6X2V - chains A and C of the 4 polymer chains in the assembly; structure by X-ray diffraction, 2.82 A resolution.

== Chain A ==
Molecule: GTP-binding nuclear protein Ran
Source organism: Homo sapiens
UniProtKB: P62826 (RAN_HUMAN); residue numbers follow UniProt; this construct covers 1-216
Sequence (216 residues; row label = number of the first residue in the row):
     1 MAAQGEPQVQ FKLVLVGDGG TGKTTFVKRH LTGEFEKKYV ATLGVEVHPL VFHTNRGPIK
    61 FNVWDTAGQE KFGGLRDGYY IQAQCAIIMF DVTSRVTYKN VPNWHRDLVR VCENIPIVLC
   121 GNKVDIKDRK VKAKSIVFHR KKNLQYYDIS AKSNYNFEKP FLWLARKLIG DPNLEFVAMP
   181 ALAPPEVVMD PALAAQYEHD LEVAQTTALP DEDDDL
Disordered / not traced: 1-8, 187-192
Curated features (UniProtKB/Swiss-Prot):
  - region: Lys37 to Val45 (Switch-I), Gly68 to Gln84 (Switch-II), Asp211 to Leu216 (Interaction with RANBP1)
  - binding site (GTP): Asp18 to Thr25, Glu36 to Thr42, Gly68, Asn122 to Asp125, Ser150 to Lys152
  - site: Gln69 (Essential for GTP hydrolysis)
  - modified residue: Ala2 (N-acetylalanine), Thr24 (Phosphothreonine), Lys37 (N6-acetyllysine), Lys60 (N6-acetyllysine), Lys71 (N6-acetyllysine), Lys99 (N6-acetyllysine), Lys134 (N6-acetyllysine), Lys159 (N6-acetyllysine)
  - cross-link (Glycyl lysine isopeptide (Lys-Gly)): Lys71 (interchain with G-Cter in SUMO2), Lys152 (interchain with G-Cter in SUMO2)
  - mutagenesis: Gly19 (G19V: Blocks DNA replication; when associated with L-69), Thr24 (T24L: Has low binding affinity for GTP and GDP. Almost completely abolishes interaction with BIRC5; T24N: Has low binding affinity for GTP and GDP. Decreases nuclear import of proteins and RNA ...), Thr25 (T25A: Minor effect on the interaction with the alpha phosphate group of bound GTP), Lys37 (K37Q: Mimics acetylation; enhances the nuclear export of RELA/p65; K37R: Decreased acetylation), Tyr39 (Y39A: Abolishes steric hindrance that traps the essential Q-69 in an unreactive position, and causes slow GTP hydrolysis in wild-type ...), Gln69 (Q69L: Strongly decreased GTPase activity. Probably locked in the GTP-bound form. Loss of interaction with NUTF2. Decreases nuclear location and leads to cytoplasmic location during interphase ...), Glu70 (E70A: Strongly decreases the relase of bound GDP), Arg76 (R76E: Probable loss of interaction with NUTF2. Loss of transport to the nucleus), Lys134 (K134Q: Loss of normal mitotic chromosome segregation and defective mitotic spindle orientation; K134R: Loss of normal mitotic chromosome segregation and formation of sister chromatid bridges), Asp211 to Leu216 (No effect on GTPase activity. Abolishes interaction with RANBP1)
Metal / ion sites: Mg2+: Thr24, Thr42 (together with GMP-PNP)
Ligand contacts: GMP-PNP (GNP; phosphoaminophosphonic acid-guanylate ester): Asp18, Gly19, Gly20, Thr21, Gly22, Lys23, Thr24, Thr25, Phe35, Glu36, Lys37, Lys38, Tyr39, Val40, Ala41, Thr42, Thr66, Ala67, Gly68, Gln69, Asn122, Lys123, Asp125, Ile126, Ser150, Ala151, Lys152

== Chain C ==
Molecule: Exportin-1
Source organism: Saccharomyces cerevisiae
UniProtKB: P30822 (XPO1_YEAST); numbering as in UniProt; present here: 1-376, 414-1058
Sequence (1024 residues; numbered -2 to 1058; 37 numbers in that range are skipped by the numbering (no residue carries them; nothing is unmodelled there); the number before each row is that of its first residue; numbers below 1 keep their minus sign (Gly-2 is residue -2)):
    -2 GGSMEGILDF SNDLDIALLD QVVSTFYQGS GVQQKQAQEI LTKFQDNPDA WQKADQILQF
    58 STNPQSKFIA LSILDKLITR KWKLLPNDHR IGIRNFVVGM IISMCQDDEV FKTQKNLINK
   118 SDLTLVQILK QEWPQNWPEF IPELIGSSSS SVNVCENNMI VLKLLSEEVF DFSAEQMTQA
   178 KALHLKNSMS KEFEQIFKLC FQVLEQGSSS SLIVATLESL LRYLHWIPYR YIYETNILEL
   238 LSTKFMTSPD TRAITLKCLT EVSNLKIPQD NDLIKRQTVL FFQNTLQQIA TSVMPVTADL
   298 KATYANANGN DQSFLQDLAM FLTTYLARNR ALLESDESLR ELLLNAHQYL IQLSKIEERE
   358 LFKTTLDYWH NLVADLFYE
   414 PLKKHIYEEI CSQLRLVIIE NMVRPEEVLV VENDEGEIVR EFVKESDTIQ LYKSEREVLV
   474 YLTHLNVIDT EEIMISKLAR QIDGSEWSWH NINTLSWAIG SISGTMSEDT EKRFVVTVIK
   534 DLLGLCEQKR GKDNKAVVAS DIMYVVGQYP RFLKAHWNFL RTVILKLFEF MHETHEGVQD
   594 MACDTFIKIV QKCKYHFVIQ QPRESEPFIQ TIIRDIQKTT ADLQPQQVHT FYKACGIIIS
   654 EERSVAERNR LLSDLMQLPN MAWDTIVEQS TANPTLLLDS ETVKIIANII KTNVAVCTSM
   714 GADFYPQLGH IYYNMLQLYR AVSSMISAQV AAEGLIATKT PKVRGLRTIK KEILKLVETY
   774 ISKARNLDDV VKVLVEPLLN AVLEDYMNNV PDARDAEVLN CMTTVVEKVG HMIPQGVILI
   834 LQSVFECTLD MINKDFTEYP EHRVEFYKLL KVINEKSFAA FLELPPAAFK LFVDAICWAF
   894 KHNNRDVEVN GLQIALDLVK NIERMGNVPF ANEFHKNYFF IFVSETFFVL TDSDHKSGFS
   954 KQALLLMKLI SLVYDNKISV PLYQEAEVPQ GTSNQVYLSQ YLANMLSNAF PHLTSEQIAS
  1014 FLSALTKQCK DLVVFKGTLR DFLVQIKEVG GDPTDYLFAE DKENA
Disordered / not traced: -2 to 9, 264-265, 439-460, 1053-1058
Sequence notes: expression tag (-2 to 0); conflict Gly537 (Asp in P30822), Cys539 (Thr in P30822), Glu540 (Val in P30822), Gln541 (Lys in P30822), Cys1022 (Tyr in P30822)

== How chain A and chain C interact ==
Pairs across the interface (54):
  Val45(A) with Gln35(C)
  Val47(A) with Gln31(C)
  Trp64(A) with Phe23(C), hydrophobic; Gln31(C)
  Gln69(A) with Asp947(C)
  Lys71(A) with Asp947(C), salt bridge
  Gly74(A) with Gln42(C), hydrogen bond (backbone-side chain)
  Leu75(A) with Phe23(C), hydrophobic; Leu38(C); Gln42(C)
  Asp77(A) with Phe65(C); Ser69(C); Lys117(C), salt bridge
  Gly78(A) with Tyr24(C), hydrogen bond (backbone-side chain); Phe65(C)
  Tyr79(A) with Phe23(C), hydrophobic; Gln35(C), hydrogen bond; Thr39(C)
  Ile81(A) with Tyr24(C); Phe65(C), hydrophobic
  Gln82(A) with Gln25(C); Gln62(C)
  Lys99(A) with Glu172(C), salt bridge
  Asn100(A) with Glu172(C)
  Asn103(A) with Glu172(C)
  Arg106(A) with Phe169(C); Gln173(C)
  Arg110(A) with Leu120(C); Leu161(C); Glu164(C), salt bridge; Glu165(C), salt bridge
  Val111(A) with Phe65(C), hydrophobic; Asn113(C)
  Glu113(A) with Asn116(C), hydrogen bond
  Lys134(A) with Gln463(C)
  His139(A) with Glu357(C), salt bridge
  Arg140(A) with Met317(C); Lys360(C); Thr361(C)
  Lys141(A) with Lys254(C), hydrogen bond (backbone-side chain); Glu258(C); Met317(C)
  Asn143(A) with Lys254(C), hydrogen bond; Ser310(C); Gln313(C), hydrogen bond; Asp314(C)
  Gln145(A) with Glu355(C)
  Tyr146(A) with Glu357(C)
  Lys167(A) with Gln309(C)
  Pro172(A) with Ala302(C); Asn303(C)
  Thr206(A) with Ile749(C)
  Ala208(A) with Lys752(C)
  Glu212(A) with Arg757(C)
Other interface residues (no listed pair), chain A (37 interface residues in all): Leu43, Gly44, Glu70, Val96, Pro102, Ala133
Other interface residues (no listed pair), chain C (44 interface residues in all): Ile66, Ala304, Asp364, Ser950, Lys1040

== Summary ==
Chain A and chain C form an interface of 37 and 44 residues respectively, with 7 hydrogen bonds and 6 salt
bridges. Among the polar pairs are Lys71(A)-Asp947(C), Asp77(A)-Lys117(C) and Lys99(A)-Glu172(C). Bound to
chain A: GMP-PNP.
Here chain A is GTP-binding nuclear protein Ran (Homo sapiens) and chain C is Exportin-1 (Saccharomyces
cerevisiae). Entry 6X2V (Crystal Structure of PKI(DE)NES peptide bound to CRM1) was determined by X-ray
diffraction (same publication as 6X2M, 6X2O, 6X2P, 6X2R, 6X2S, 6X2U and 3 further entries).
